PDB entry 9IBZ | electron microscopy, 3.08 A resolution | chains A and C of the 5 polymer chains in the assembly

[Chain A]
Molecule: DNA polymerase subunit gamma-1
Source organism: Mus musculus
Notes: EC 2.7.7.7
Reference sequence: Q75WC0 (Q75WC0_MOUSE); numbering as in UniProt (aligned over 26-1217)
Sequence (1199 residues; row label = number of the first residue in the row):
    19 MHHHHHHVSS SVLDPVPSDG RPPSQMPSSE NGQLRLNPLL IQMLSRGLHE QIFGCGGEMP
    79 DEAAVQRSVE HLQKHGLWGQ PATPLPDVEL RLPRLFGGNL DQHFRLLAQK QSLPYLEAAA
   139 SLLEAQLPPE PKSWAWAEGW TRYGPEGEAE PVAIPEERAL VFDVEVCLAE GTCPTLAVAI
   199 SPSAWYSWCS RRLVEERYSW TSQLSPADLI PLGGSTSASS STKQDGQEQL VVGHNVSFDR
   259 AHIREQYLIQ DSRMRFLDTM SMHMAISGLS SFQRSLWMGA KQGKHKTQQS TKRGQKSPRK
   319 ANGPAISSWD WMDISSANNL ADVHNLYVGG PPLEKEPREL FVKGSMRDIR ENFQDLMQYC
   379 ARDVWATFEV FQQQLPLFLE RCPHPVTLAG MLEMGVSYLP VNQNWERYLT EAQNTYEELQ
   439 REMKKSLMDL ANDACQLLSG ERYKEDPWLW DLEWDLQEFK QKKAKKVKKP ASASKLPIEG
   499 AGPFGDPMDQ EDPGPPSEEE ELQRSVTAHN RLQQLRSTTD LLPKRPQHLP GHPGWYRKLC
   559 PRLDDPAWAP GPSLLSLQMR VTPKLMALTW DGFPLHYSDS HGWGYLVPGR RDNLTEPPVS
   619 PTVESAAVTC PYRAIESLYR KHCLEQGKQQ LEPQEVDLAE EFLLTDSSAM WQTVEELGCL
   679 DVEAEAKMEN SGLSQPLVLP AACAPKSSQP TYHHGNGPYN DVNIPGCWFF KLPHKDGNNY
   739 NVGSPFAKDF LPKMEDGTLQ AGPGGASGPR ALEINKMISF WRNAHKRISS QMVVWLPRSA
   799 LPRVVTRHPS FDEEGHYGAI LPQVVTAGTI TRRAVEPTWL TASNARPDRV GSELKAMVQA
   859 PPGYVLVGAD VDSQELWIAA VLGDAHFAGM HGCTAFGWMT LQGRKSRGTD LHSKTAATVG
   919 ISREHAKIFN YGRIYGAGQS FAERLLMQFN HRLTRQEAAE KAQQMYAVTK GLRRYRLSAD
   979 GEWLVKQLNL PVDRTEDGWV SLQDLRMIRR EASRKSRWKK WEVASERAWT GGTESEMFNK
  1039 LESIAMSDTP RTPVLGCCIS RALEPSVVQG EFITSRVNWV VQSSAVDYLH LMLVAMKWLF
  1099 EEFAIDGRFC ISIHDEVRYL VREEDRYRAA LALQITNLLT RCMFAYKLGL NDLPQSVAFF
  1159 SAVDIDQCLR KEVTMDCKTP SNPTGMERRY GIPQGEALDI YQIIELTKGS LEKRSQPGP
Disordered / not traced: 19-49, 231-245, 300-325, 481-507, 609-625, 645-708, 972-1025, 1212-1217
Sequence notes: initiating methionine (19); expression tag (20-25)
Bound ions: Ca2+ site 1: H252, D257 (shared with 1 residue of chain P); Ca2+ site 2: D868, V869
Small-molecule neighbours: 2'-deoxycytidine-5'-triphosphate (DCP): S871, E873, K903, H910, R921, K925, I926, Y929, Y933, H1112, D1113
From the paper describing this entry:
  - mutagenesis - A449T, W726S/E1121G, G826S, Y933C: decreased catalytic activity

[Chain C]
Molecule: DNA polymerase subunit gamma-2
Source organism: Homo sapiens
Notes: engineered mutation(s): A169T
Reference sequence: Q9UHN1 (DPOG2_HUMAN); residues 26-485 here = UniProt positions 26-485
Sequence (467 residues; each row starts with the number of its first residue):
    25 MDAGQPELLT ERSSPKGGHV KSHAELEGNG EHPEAPGSGE GSEALLEICQ RRHFLSGSKQ
    85 QLSRDSLLSG CHPGFGPLGV ELRKNLAAEW WTSVVVFREQ VFPVDALHHK PGPLLPGDSA
   145 FRLVSAETLR EILQDKELSK EQLVTFLENV LKTSGKLREN LLHGALEHYV NCLDLVNKRL
   205 PYGLAQIGVC FHPVFDTKQI RNGVKSIGEK TEASLVWFTP PRTSNQWLDF WLRHRLQWWR
   265 KFAMSPSNFS SSDCQDEEGR KGNKLYYNFP WGKELIETLW NLGDHELLHM YPGNVSKLHG
   325 RDGRKNVVPC VLSVNGDLDR GMLAYLYDSF QLTENSFTRK KNLHRKVLKL HPCLAPIKVA
   385 LDVGRGPTLE LRQVCQGLFN ELLENGISVW PGYLETMQSS LEQLYSKYDE MSILFTVLVT
   445 ETTLENGLIH LRSRDTTMKE MMHISKLKDF LIKYISSAKN VHHHHHH
Disordered / not traced: 25-65, 139-177, 219-229, 355-368, 483-491
Sequence notes: initiating methionine (25); variant T169 (Ala in Q9UHN1); expression tag (486-491)

[How chain A and chain C interact]
Residue-residue contacts (16):
  Q508(A) - G327(C)
  E509(A) - R246(C)
  E509(A) - D326(C)
  E509(A) - G327(C)
  D510(A) - P244(C)
  D510(A) - R246(C)
  D510(A) - T247(C)  hydrogen bond
  D510(A) - W251(C)  hydrogen bond
  D510(A) - D326(C)  hydrogen bond (backbone-side chain)
  G512(A) - W251(C)
  P513(A) - Q250(C)
  P513(A) - F254(C)  hydrophobic
  P514(A) - R257(C)  hydrogen bond (backbone-side chain)
  E516(A) - R257(C)
  E519(A) - R257(C)  salt bridge
  E519(A) - H258(C)  salt bridge
Interface residues without a listed pair, chain A (9 interface residues in all): S515
Interface residues without a listed pair, chain C (12 interface residues in all): P205, Q261

[In short]
Chain A and chain C form an interface of 9 and 12 residues respectively, with 4 hydrogen bonds and 2 salt
bridges. Among the polar pairs are E519(A)-R257(C), E519(A)-H258(C) and D510(A)-T247(C). Chain A binds
2'-deoxycytidine-5'-triphosphate. The paper reports that A449T, W726S/E1121G and G826S of chain A, among
others, reduce catalytic activity.
Chain A is DNA polymerase subunit gamma-1 (Mus musculus) and chain C is DNA polymerase subunit gamma-2 (Homo
sapiens); the structure, Chimeric mitochondrial DNA polymerase gamma ternary complex (mAhB) in human-like
error-editing conformer (composite), was determined by electron microscopy, deposited together with 9G74,
9G75, 9G77, 9IBX, 9IC0, 9IC1 and 9IC3.
